8RE4 - chains A and C of the 9 polymer chains in the assembly; structure by electron microscopy, 2.80 A resolution.

== Chain A ==
Name: DNA-directed RNA polymerase subunit alpha
Source organism: Escherichia coli K-12
Notes: EC 2.7.7.6
UniProt: P0A7Z4 (RPOA_ECOLI); residue numbers follow UniProt; this construct covers 4-324
Sequence (321 residues; each row starts with the number of its first residue):
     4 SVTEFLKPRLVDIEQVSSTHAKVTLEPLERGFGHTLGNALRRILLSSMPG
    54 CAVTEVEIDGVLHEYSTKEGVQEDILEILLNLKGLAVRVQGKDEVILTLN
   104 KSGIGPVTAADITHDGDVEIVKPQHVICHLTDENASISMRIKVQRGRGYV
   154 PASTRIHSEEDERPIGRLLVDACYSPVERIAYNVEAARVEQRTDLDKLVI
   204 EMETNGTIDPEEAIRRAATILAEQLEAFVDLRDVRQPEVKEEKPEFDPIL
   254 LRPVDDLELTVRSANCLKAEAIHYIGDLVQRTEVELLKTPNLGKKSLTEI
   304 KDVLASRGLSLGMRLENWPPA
Unresolved in the structure: 4-6, 238-247
UniProt features mapped onto this chain:
  - region: Glu162 to Glu165 (Required for interaction with Crp at class II promoters)
  - modified residue: Arg265 (ADP-ribosylarginine), Lys297 (N6-acetyllysine), Lys298 (N6-acetyllysine)
  - mutagenesis: Arg45 (R45C: In rpoA112; temperature-sensitive, blocks RNA polymerase assembly), Glu162 to Glu165 (5-fold decrease in CRP-class II promoter-dependent transcription), Glu165 (E165K: 5-fold decrease in CRP-class II promoter-dependent transcription), Arg191 (R191C: In rpoA101; temperature-sensitive)

== Chain C ==
Name: DNA-directed RNA polymerase subunit beta
Source organism: Escherichia coli K-12
UniProt: P0A8V2 (RPOB_ECOLI); numbering as in UniProt (aligned over 1-1341)
Sequence (1341 residues; numbered 1 to 1341; the number before each row is that of its first residue):
     1 MVYSYTEKKRIRKDFGKRPQVLDVPYLLSIQLDSFQKFIEQDPEGQYGLE
    51 AAFRSVFPIQSYSGNSELQYVSYRLGEPVFDVQECQIRGVTYSAPLRVKL
   101 RLVIYEREAPEGTVKDIKEQEVYMGEIPLMTDNGTFVINGTERVIVSQLH
   151 RSPGVFFDSDKGKTHSSGKVLYNARIIPYRGSWLDFEFDPKDNLFVRIDR
   201 RRKLPATIILRALNYTTEQILDLFFEKVIFEIRDNKLQMELVPERLRGET
   251 ASFDIEANGKVYVEKGRRITARHIRQLEKDDVKLIEVPVEYIAGKVVAKD
   301 YIDESTGELICAANMELSLDLLAKLSQSGHKRIETLFTNDLDHGPYISET
   351 LRVDPTNDRLSALVEIYRMMRPGEPPTREAAESLFENLFFSEDRYDLSAV
   401 GRMKFNRSLLREEIEGSGILSKDDIIDVMKKLIDIRNGKGEVDDIDHLGN
   451 RRIRSVGEMAENQFRVGLVRVERAVKERLSLGDLDTLMPQDMINAKPISA
   501 AVKEFFGSSQLSQFMDQNNPLSEITHKRRISALGPGGLTRERAGFEVRDV
   551 HPTHYGRVCPIETPEGPNIGLINSLSVYAQTNEYGFLETPYRKVTDGVVT
   601 DEIHYLSAIEEGNYVIAQANSNLDEEGHFVEDLVTCRSKGESSLFSRDQV
   651 DYMDVSTQQVVSVGASLIPFLEHDDANRALMGANMQRQAVPTLRADKPLV
   701 GTGMERAVAVDSGVTAVAKRGGVVQYVDASRIVIKVNEDEMYPGEAGIDI
   751 YNLTKYTRSNQNTCINQMPCVSLGEPVERGDVLADGPSTDLGELALGQNM
   801 RVAFMPWNGYNFEDSILVSERVVQEDRFTTIHIQELACVSRDTKLGPEEI
   851 TADIPNVGEAALSKLDESGIVYIGAEVTGGDILVGKVTPKGETQLTPEEK
   901 LLRAIFGEKASDVKDSSLRVPNGVSGTVIDVQVFTRDGVEKDKRALEIEE
   951 MQLKQAKKDLSEELQILEAGLFSRIRAVLVAGGVEAEKLDKLPRDRWLEL
  1001 GLTDEEKQNQLEQLAEQYDELKHEFEKKLEAKRRKITQGDDLAPGVLKIV
  1051 KVYLAVKRRIQPGDKMAGRHGNKGVISKINPIEDMPYDENGTPVDIVLNP
  1101 LGVPSRMNIGQILETHLGMAAKGIGDKINAMLKQQQEVAKLREFIQRAYD
  1151 LGADVRQKVDLSTFSDEEVMRLAENLRKGMPIATPVFDGAKEAEIKELLK
  1201 LGDLPTSGQIRLYDGRTGEQFERPVTVGYMYMLKLNHLVDDKMHARSTGS
  1251 YSLVTQQPLGGKAQFGGQRFGEMEVWALEAYGAAYTLQEMLTVKSDDVNG
  1301 RTKMYKNIVDGNHQMEPGMPESFNVLLKEIRSLGINIELED
UniProt features mapped onto this chain:
  - modified residue (N6-acetyllysine): Lys1022, Lys1200
  - mutagenesis: Ile561 (I561S: Resistant to antibiotics salinamide A and B), Ile569 (I569S: Resistant to antibiotics salinamide A and B), Ala665 (A665E: Resistant to antibiotics salinamide A and B), Asp675 (D675A/G: Resistant to antibiotics salinamide A and B), Asn677 (N677H/K: Resistant to antibiotics salinamide A and B), Leu680 (L680M: Resistant to antibiotics salinamide A and B), Glu813 (E813K: Disrupts the enzyme's active center)

== Chain A / chain C interface ==
Contacting residue pairs - 61 pairs, chain A then chain C:
  Asn41(A) with Tyr1087(C); Arg1216(C); Thr1217(C); Gly1218(C)
  Arg44(A) with Glu1083(C); Tyr1087(C); Gly1091(C)
  Arg45(A) with Glu1083(C), hydrogen bond (side chain-backbone); Asp1084(C), salt bridge; Gly1215(C), hydrogen bond (side chain-backbone); Arg1216(C)
  Ser49(A) with Glu1083(C)
  His66(A) with Gly874(C)
  Glu67(A) with Tyr756(C); Lys1057(C)
  Tyr68(A) with Tyr756(C); Thr927(C); Ile929(C), hydrophobic; Lys1057(C)
  Thr70(A) with Ala729(C); Ser730(C), hydrogen bond; Lys755(C)
  Lys71(A) with Asp728(C)
  Glu72(A) with Asp728(C)
  Gly73(A) with Tyr726(C); Asp728(C)
  Val74(A) with Asp728(C); Ala729(C), hydrogen bond (backbone-backbone)
  Gln75(A) with Val727(C); Ala729(C); Val771(C), hydrogen bond (side chain-backbone); Ser772(C)
  Asp77(A) with Ala729(C); Lys755(C), salt bridge; Tyr756(C); Asn766(C), hydrogen bond
  Leu79(A) with Leu693(C), hydrophobic; Tyr756(C); Lys1057(C)
  Leu83(A) with Arg694(C)
  Lys86(A) with Gln824(C)
  Thr134(A) with Val727(C), hydrogen bond (side chain-backbone); Leu773(C)
  Tyr152(A) with Val823(C); Gln824(C); Arg1059(C), hydrogen bond
  Pro154(A) with Arg1059(C)
  Arg166(A) with Glu876(C), salt bridge
  Ile168(A) with Tyr872(C), hydrophobic; Ile873(C); Ala875(C), hydrophobic
  Asp174(A) with Arg1059(C), salt bridge
  Glu181(A) with Arg821(C), hydrogen bond (backbone-side chain)
  Arg182(A) with Asn1090(C), hydrogen bond (side chain-backbone); Gly1091(C); Thr1092(C)
  Ile183(A) with Gly1091(C)
  Ala184(A) with Asn1090(C); Gly1091(C)
  Tyr185(A) with Tyr1087(C)
  Arg317(A) with Asp1310(C), hydrogen bond (side chain-backbone)
Other interface residues (no listed pair), chain A (35 interface residues in all): Leu48, Ser69, Glu76, Asp135, Ser156, Val180
Other interface residues (no listed pair), chain C (47 interface residues in all): Met768, Pro769, Glu820, Ile831, Val928, Lys958, Ala1055, Val1056, Ile1082, Glu1089, Asp1214

== Overview ==
Chain A and chain C form an interface of 35 and 47 residues respectively; the contacts include 11 hydrogen
bonds and 4 salt bridges. Polar pairs include Arg45(A)-Asp1084(C), Asp77(A)-Lys755(C) and Arg166(A)-Glu876(C).
From UniProt: 6 mutagenesis sites on chain A; 7 mutagenesis sites on chain C.
Chain A is DNA-directed RNA polymerase subunit alpha and chain C is DNA-directed RNA polymerase subunit beta,
both from Escherichia coli K-12; the structure, Cryo-EM structure of bacterial RNA polymerase-sigma54 initial
transcribing complex - 5nt pre-translocated complex, was determined by electron microscopy, deposited together
with 8REA, 8REB, 8REC, 8RED and 8REE.
